PDB entry 8C5V | electron microscopy, 12.00 A resolution (very low resolution: no residue pairs are listed; an interface is given only as per-side residue counts) | chains A and O of the 20 polymer chains in the assembly

== Chain A ==
Protein: Chemotaxis protein CheA
Source organism: Escherichia coli
Notes: EC 2.7.13.3
UniProt: P07363 (CHEA_ECOLI); residues 257-647 here = UniProt positions 257-647
Chain sequence (391 residues; each row starts with the number of its first residue):
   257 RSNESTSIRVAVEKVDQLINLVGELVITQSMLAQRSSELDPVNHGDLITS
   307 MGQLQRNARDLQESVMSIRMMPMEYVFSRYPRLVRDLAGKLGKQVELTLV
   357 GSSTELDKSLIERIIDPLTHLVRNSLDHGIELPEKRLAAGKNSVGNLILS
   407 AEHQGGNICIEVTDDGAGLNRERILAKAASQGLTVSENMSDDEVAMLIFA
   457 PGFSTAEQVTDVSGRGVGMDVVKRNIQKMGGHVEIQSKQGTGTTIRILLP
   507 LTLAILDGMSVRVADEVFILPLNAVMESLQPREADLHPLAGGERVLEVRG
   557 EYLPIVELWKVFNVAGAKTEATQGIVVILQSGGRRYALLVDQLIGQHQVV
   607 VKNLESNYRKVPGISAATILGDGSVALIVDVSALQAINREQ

== Chain O ==
Protein: Methyl-accepting chemotaxis protein I
Source organism: Escherichia coli
UniProt: P02942 (MCP1_ECOLI); residue numbers follow UniProt; this construct covers 1-516
Chain sequence (516 residues; numbered 1 to 516; the number before each row is that of its first residue):
     1 MLKRIKIVTSLLLVLAVFGLLQLTSGGLFFNALKNDKENFTVLQTIRQQQ
    51 STLNGSWVALLQTRNTLNRAGIRYMMDQNNIGSGSTVAELMESASISLKQ
   101 AEKNWADYEALPRDPRQSTAAAAEIKRNYDIYHNALAELIQLLGAGKINE
   151 FFDQPTQGYQDGFEKQYVAYMEQNDRLHDIAVSDNNASYSQAMWILVGVM
   201 IVVLAVIFAVWFGIKASLVAPMNRLIDSIRHIAGGDLVKPIEVDGSNEMG
   251 QLAESLRHMQGELMRTVGDVRNGANAIYSGASEIATGNNDLSSRTEQQAA
   301 SLEETAASMEQLTATVKQNAENARQASHLALSASETAQRGGKVVDNVVQT
   351 MRDISTSSQKIADIISVIDGIAFQTNILALNAAVEAARAGEQGRGFAVVA
   401 GEVRNLAQRSAQAAREIKSLIEDSVGKVDVGSTLVESAGETMAEIVSAVT
   451 RVTDIMGEIASASDEQSRGIDQVGLAVAEMDRVTQQNAALVEESAAAAAA
   501 LEEQASRLTEAVAVFR
Curated features (UniProtKB/Swiss-Prot):
  - region: Arg64 to Arg73 (The 3 Arg may form a positively charged pocket, which binds the alpha-carboxyl group of the attractant AA)
  - modified residue: Gln297 (Glutamate methyl ester (Gln)), Glu304 (Glutamate methyl ester (Glu)), Gln311 (Glutamate methyl ester (Gln)), Glu493 (Glutamate methyl ester (Glu)), Glu502 (Glutamate methyl ester (Glu))

== Chain A / chain O interface ==
At this resolution (12 A) residue pairs are not listed: 13 residues of chain A and 10 of chain O lie at the interface.

== In short ==
13 residues of chain A and 10 residues of chain O are in contact.
Here chain A is Chemotaxis protein CheA and chain O is Methyl-accepting chemotaxis protein I, both from
Escherichia coli. Entry 8C5V (Chemotaxis core signalling unit from E protein lysed E. coli cells) was
determined by electron microscopy.
